PDB entry 7LTY | X-ray diffraction, 1.69 A resolution | chain A

Chain A:
Name: Isoform BTK-C of Tyrosine-protein kinase BTK
Organism: Homo sapiens
Notes: EC 2.7.10.2; fragment: Protein kinase domain, residues 427-693
Reference sequence: Q06187 (BTK_HUMAN), isoform Q06187-2; residues 393-659 here correspond to UniProt positions 427-693 (UniProt number = residue number + 34)
Chain sequence (267 residues; each row starts with the number of its first residue):
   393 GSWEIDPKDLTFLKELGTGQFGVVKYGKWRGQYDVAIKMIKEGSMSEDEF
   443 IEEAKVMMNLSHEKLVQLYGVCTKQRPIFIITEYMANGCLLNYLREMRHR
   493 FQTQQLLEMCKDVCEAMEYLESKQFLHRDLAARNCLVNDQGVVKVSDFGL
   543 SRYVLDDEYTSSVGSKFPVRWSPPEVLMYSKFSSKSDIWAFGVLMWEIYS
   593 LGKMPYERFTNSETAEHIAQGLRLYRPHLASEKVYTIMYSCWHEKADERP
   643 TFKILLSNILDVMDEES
Disordered / not traced: 548-558, 659
Ligand contacts: YD7 (N-[(5R)-2-[2-[(1-methylpyrazol-4-yl)amino]pyrimidin-4-yl]-6,7,8,9-tetrahydro-5H-benzo[7]annulen-5-yl]-3-propan-2-yloxy-azetidine-1-carboxamide): Leu-408, Gly-409, Thr-410, Gly-411, Gln-412, Phe-413, Val-416, Ala-428, Lys-430, Thr-474, Glu-475, Tyr-476, Met-477, Ala-478, Gly-480, Asp-521, Asn-526, Leu-528, Asp-539, Leu-542, Ser-543, Val-546

In short:
Ligands of chain A: compound YD7.
Chain A is Isoform BTK-C of Tyrosine-protein kinase BTK (Homo sapiens); the structure, Bruton's tyrosine
kinase in complex with compound 23, was determined by X-ray diffraction (same publication as 7LTZ).
